7PY1 - chains T and D of the 9 polymer chains in the assembly; structure by electron microscopy, 3.80 A resolution.

# Chain T
Molecule: tDNA
Sequence (39 nucleotides; numbered 1 to 39; the number before each row is that of its first residue):
     1 CTCTGAATCT CTTCCGACGC GCCGCGGGAC GTACTGACC
Unresolved in the structure: 35-39

# Chain D
Name: DNA-directed RNA polymerase subunit beta'
From: Escherichia coli
Notes: EC 2.7.7.6
UniProt: P0A8T8 (RPOC_ECO57); residues 1-1407 here = UniProt positions 1-1407
Sequence (1407 residues; row label = number of the first residue in the row):
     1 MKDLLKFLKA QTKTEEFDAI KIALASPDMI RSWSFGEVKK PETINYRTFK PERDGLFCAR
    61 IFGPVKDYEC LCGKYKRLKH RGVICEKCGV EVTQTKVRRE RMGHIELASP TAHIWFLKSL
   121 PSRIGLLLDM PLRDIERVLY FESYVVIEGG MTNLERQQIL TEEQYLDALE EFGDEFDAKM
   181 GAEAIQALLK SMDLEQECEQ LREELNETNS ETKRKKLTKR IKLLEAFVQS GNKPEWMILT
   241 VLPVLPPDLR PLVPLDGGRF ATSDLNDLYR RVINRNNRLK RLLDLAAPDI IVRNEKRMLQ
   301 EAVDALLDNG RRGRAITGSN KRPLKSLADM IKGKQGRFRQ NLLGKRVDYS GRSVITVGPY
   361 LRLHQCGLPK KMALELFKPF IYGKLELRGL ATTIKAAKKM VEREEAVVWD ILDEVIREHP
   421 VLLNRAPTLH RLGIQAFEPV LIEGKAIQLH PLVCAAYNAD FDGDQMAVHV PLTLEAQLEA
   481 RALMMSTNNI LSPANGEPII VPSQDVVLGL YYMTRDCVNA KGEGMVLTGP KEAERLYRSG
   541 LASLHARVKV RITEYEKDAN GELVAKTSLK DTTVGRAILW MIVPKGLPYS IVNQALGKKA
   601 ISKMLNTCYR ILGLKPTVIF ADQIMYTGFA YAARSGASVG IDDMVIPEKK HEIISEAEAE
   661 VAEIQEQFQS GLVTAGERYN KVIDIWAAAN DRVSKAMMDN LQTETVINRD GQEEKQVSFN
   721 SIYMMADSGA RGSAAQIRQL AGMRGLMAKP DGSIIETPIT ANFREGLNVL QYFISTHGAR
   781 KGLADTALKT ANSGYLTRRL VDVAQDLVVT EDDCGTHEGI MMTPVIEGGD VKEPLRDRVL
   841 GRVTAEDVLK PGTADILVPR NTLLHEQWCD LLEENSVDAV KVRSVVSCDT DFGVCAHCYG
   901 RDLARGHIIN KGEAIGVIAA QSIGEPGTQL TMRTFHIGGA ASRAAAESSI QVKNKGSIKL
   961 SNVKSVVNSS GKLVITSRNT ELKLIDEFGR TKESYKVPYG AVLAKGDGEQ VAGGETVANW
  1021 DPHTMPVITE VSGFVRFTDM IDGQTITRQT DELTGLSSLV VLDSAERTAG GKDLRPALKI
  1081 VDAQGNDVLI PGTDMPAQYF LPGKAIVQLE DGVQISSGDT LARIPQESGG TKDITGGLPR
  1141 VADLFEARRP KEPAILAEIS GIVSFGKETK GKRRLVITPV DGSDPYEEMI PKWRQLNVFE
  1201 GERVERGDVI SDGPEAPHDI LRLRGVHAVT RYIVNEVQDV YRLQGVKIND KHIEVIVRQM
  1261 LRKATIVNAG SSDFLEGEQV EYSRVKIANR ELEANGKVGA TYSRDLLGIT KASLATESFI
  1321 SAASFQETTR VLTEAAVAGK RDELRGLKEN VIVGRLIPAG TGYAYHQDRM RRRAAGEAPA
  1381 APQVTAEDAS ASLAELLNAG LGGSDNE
Unresolved in the structure: 1-15, 934-947, 1127-1135, 1374-1407
Bound ions: Zn2+ site 1: Cys70, Cys72; Mg2+: Asp460, Asp462, Asp464 (shared with 1 residue of chain R); Zn2+ site 2: Cys814, Cys888, Cys895, Cys898
Curated features (UniProtKB/Swiss-Prot):
  - binding site (Zn(2+)): Cys70, Cys72, Cys85, Cys88, Cys814, Cys888, Cys895, Cys898
  - binding site (Mg(2+)): Asp460, Asp462, Asp464
  - modified residue: Lys972 (N6-acetyllysine)

# How chain T and chain D interact
Contacting residue pairs - 23 pairs, chain T then chain D:
  DG5(T) - Ser210(D)  hydrogen bond to the phosphate
  DA6(T) - Thr212(D)  phosphate contact
  DT13(T) - Arg311(D)  phosphate contact
  DC14(T) - Arg311(D)  salt bridge to the phosphate
  DC14(T) - Glu1327(D)  phosphate contact
  DC14(T) - Arg1330(D)  sugar contact
  DC15(T) - Lys332(D)  salt bridge to the phosphate
  DC15(T) - Gln1326(D)  phosphate contact
  DC15(T) - Glu1327(D)  sugar contact
  DG16(T) - Tyr795(D)  phosphate contact
  DG16(T) - Arg798(D)  salt bridge to the phosphate
  DG16(T) - Gln1326(D)  phosphate contact
  DA17(T) - Thr790(D)  base contact
  DA17(T) - Ala791(D)  sugar contact
  DC18(T) - Lys334(D)  salt bridge to the phosphate
  DG19(T) - Arg352(D)  sugar contact
  DG19(T) - Ala426(D)  sugar contact
  DC20(T) - Arg346(D)  salt bridge to the phosphate
  DC20(T) - Arg352(D)  sugar contact
  DG27(T) - Arg270(D)  hydrogen bond to the base
  DG27(T) - Ser319(D)  hydrogen bond to the phosphate
  DG27(T) - Arg322(D)  salt bridge to the phosphate
  DG28(T) - Arg259(D)  salt bridge to the phosphate
Other interface residues (no listed pair), chain T (13 interface residues in all): DG26
Other interface residues (no listed pair), chain D (24 interface residues in all): Leu120, Asn320, Pro427, Gly794, Thr1329

# In short
The interface between chain T and chain D involves 13 residues on one side and 24 on the other; the contacts
include 3 hydrogen bonds and 7 salt bridges. Among the polar pairs are DG27(T)-Arg270(D), DG5(T)-Ser210(D) and
DG27(T)-Ser319(D).
Chain T is tDNA and chain D is DNA-directed RNA polymerase subunit beta' (Escherichia coli); the structure,
CryoEM structure of E.coli RNA polymerase elongation complex bound to NusG (the consensus NusG-EC), was
determined by electron microscopy, deposited together with 7PY0, 7PY3, 7PY5, 7PY6, 7PY7, 7PY8 and 4 further
entries.
